PDB entry 7VQT | X-ray diffraction, 2.91 A resolution | chain A

# Chain A
Protein: Lysine-specific histone demethylase 1A
Organism: Homo sapiens
Notes: EC 1.14.99.66
Reference sequence: O60341 (KDM1A_HUMAN); numbering as in UniProt (aligned over 172-833)
Amino-acid sequence (669 residues; each row starts with the number of its first residue):
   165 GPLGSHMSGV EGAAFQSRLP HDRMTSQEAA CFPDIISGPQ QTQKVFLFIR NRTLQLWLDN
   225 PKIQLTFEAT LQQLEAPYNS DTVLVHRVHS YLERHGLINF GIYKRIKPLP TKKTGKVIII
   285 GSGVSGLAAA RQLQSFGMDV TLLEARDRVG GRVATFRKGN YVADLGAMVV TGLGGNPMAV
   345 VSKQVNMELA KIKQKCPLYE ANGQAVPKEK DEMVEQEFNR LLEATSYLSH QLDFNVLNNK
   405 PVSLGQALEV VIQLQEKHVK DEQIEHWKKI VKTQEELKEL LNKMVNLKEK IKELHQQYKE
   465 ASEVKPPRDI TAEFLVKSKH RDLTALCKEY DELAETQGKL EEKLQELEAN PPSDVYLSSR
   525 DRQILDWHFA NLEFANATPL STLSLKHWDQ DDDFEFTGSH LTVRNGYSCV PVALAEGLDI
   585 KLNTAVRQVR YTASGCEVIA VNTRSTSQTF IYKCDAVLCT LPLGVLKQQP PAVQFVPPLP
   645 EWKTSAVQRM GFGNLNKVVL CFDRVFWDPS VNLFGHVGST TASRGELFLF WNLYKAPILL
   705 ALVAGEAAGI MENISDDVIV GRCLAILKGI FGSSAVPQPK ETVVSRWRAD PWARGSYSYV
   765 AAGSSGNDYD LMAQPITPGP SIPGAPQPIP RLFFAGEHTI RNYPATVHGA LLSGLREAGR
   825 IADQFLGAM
Disordered / not traced: 165-171, 466-472, 785-791, 833
Differences from the reference sequence: expression tag (165-171)
Residues lining bound ligands: 7UW / FAD: Ile284, Gly285, Ser286, Gly287, Val288, Ser289, Gly290, Leu307, Glu308, Ala309, Arg310, Gly314, Gly315, Arg316, Val317, Asp328, Leu329, Gly330, Ala331, Met332, Val333, Thr335, Phe538, Ala539, Thr588, Ala589, Val590, Thr624, Leu625, Pro626, Val629, Val637, Leu659, Lys661, Trp695, Leu704, Leu706, Trp751, Trp756, Ser760, Tyr761, Gly800, Glu801, Ala809, Thr810, Val811, His812, Ala814
From the paper describing this entry:
  - binding site for the ligand 7UW: Met332, Trp695, Leu706
  - conformationally variable residues (side-chain flip): Met332

# Overview
Chain A binds 7UW / FAD. From the paper: a binding site for the ligand 7UW at Met332, Trp695 and Leu706;
conformational variability at Met332.
Chain A is Lysine-specific histone demethylase 1A (Homo sapiens); the structure, Crystal structure of LSD1 in
complex with compound 5, was determined by X-ray diffraction together with 7VQS and 7VQU from the same study.
